PDB entry 4KKQ | X-ray diffraction, 2.16 A resolution | chains A and B

# Chain A (and B)
Name: RbmA protein
Organism: Vibrio cholerae
Notes: chain B of this document is another copy of the same molecule, construct and numbering; everything in this record applies to it too
Reference sequence: C3NSJ9 (C3NSJ9_VIBCJ); residues 31-271 here = UniProt positions 31-271
Sequence (241 residues; numbered 31 to 271; the number before each row is that of its first residue):
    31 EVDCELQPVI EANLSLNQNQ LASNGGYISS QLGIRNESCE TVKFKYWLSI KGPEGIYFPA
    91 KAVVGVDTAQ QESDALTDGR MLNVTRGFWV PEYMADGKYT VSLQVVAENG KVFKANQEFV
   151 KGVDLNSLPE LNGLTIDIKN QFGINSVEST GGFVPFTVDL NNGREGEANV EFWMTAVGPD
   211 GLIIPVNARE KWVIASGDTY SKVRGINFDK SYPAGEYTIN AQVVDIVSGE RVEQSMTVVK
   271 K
Unresolved in the structure: 31-37, 100-108 (chain B: 31-34, 101-108)

# How chain A and chain B interact
Contacting residue pairs - 107 pairs, chain A then chain B:
  K75(A) with D239(B); Y242(B)
  W77(A) with I213(B), hydrogen bond (side chain-backbone); I214(B), hydrophobic; P215(B); Y242(B)
  S79(A) with I213(B), hydrogen bond (side chain-backbone); P215(B)
  E84(A) with E84(B); G85(B); R261(B), salt bridge; E263(B)
  G85(A) with E84(B); G85(B); Q252(B), hydrogen bond (backbone-side chain); E263(B)
  I86(A) with Q252(B); R261(B)
  Y87(A) with W203(B), hydrogen bond (backbone-side chain); T205(B); V207(B), hydrophobic; I213(B), hydrophobic; Q252(B)
  F88(A) with W203(B); T205(B); R219(B)
  P89(A) with W203(B); T205(B); P215(B), hydrophobic; N217(B); A218(B), hydrophobic; R219(B)
  K91(A) with P215(B)
  V93(A) with I214(B), hydrophobic; P215(B); Y242(B)
  F118(A) with R219(B)
  W119(A) with R219(B), hydrogen bond (backbone-side chain); K221(B)
  P121(A) with R219(B)
  Y123(A) with E201(B), hydrogen bond; V254(B), hydrophobic; I256(B); G259(B)
  Q134(A) with G211(B), hydrogen bond (side chain-backbone); L212(B); I213(B), hydrogen bond (side chain-backbone)
  V136(A) with S241(B)
  A137(A) with S241(B)
  E138(A) with S241(B)
  G140(A) with S241(B)
  V142(A) with D210(B); L212(B), hydrophobic
  K144(A) with D210(B), hydrogen bond (side chain-backbone)
  E201(A) with Y123(B), hydrogen bond
  W203(A) with Y87(B), hydrogen bond (side chain-backbone); F88(B); P89(B)
  T205(A) with Y87(B); F88(B); P89(B)
  V207(A) with Y87(B), hydrophobic
  D210(A) with V142(B); K144(B), hydrogen bond (backbone-side chain); E246(B)
  G211(A) with Q134(B), hydrogen bond (backbone-side chain); K144(B); E246(B), hydrogen bond (backbone-side chain)
  L212(A) with Q134(B); V142(B), hydrophobic
  I213(A) with W77(B), hydrogen bond (backbone-side chain); S79(B), hydrogen bond (backbone-side chain); Y87(B), hydrophobic; Q134(B), hydrogen bond (backbone-side chain)
  I214(A) with W77(B), hydrophobic; V93(B), hydrophobic
  P215(A) with W77(B); S79(B); P89(B), hydrophobic; K91(B); V93(B)
  N217(A) with P89(B)
  A218(A) with P89(B), hydrophobic
  R219(A) with F88(B); P89(B); F118(B); W119(B), hydrogen bond (side chain-backbone); P121(B)
  D239(A) with K75(B)
  S241(A) with V136(B); A137(B); E138(B); G140(B)
  Y242(A) with K75(B); W77(B); V93(B)
  E246(A) with D210(B); G211(B), hydrogen bond (side chain-backbone)
  Q252(A) with G85(B), hydrogen bond (side chain-backbone); I86(B); Y87(B)
  V254(A) with Y123(B), hydrophobic
  I256(A) with Y123(B)
  G259(A) with Y123(B)
  R261(A) with E84(B), salt bridge; I86(B)
  E263(A) with G85(B)
Other interface residues (no listed pair), chain A (53 interface residues in all): L78, K81, P83, A92, M124, M204, K221, N250
Other interface residues (no listed pair), chain B (55 interface residues in all): L78, K81, P83, A92, V120, M124, M204, G245, N250

# Overview
53 residues of chain A face 55 of chain B across their interface; the contacts include 20 hydrogen bonds and 2
salt bridges. Polar pairs include E84(A)-R261(B), W77(A)-I213(B) and S79(A)-I213(B).
Both chains are RbmA protein (Vibrio cholerae). Entry 4KKQ (Crystal structure of Vibrio cholerae RbmA (crystal
form 1)) was determined by X-ray diffraction together with 4KKP and 4KKR from the same study.
